PDB entry 4FVR | X-ray diffraction, 2.00 A resolution | chain A

[Chain A]
Molecule: Tyrosine-protein kinase JAK2
Source organism: Homo sapiens
Notes: EC 2.7.10.2; fragment: Jak2 pseudokinase domain
UniProtKB: O60674 (JAK2_HUMAN); residues 536-812 here = UniProt positions 536-812
Amino-acid sequence (289 residues; row label = number of the first residue in the row):
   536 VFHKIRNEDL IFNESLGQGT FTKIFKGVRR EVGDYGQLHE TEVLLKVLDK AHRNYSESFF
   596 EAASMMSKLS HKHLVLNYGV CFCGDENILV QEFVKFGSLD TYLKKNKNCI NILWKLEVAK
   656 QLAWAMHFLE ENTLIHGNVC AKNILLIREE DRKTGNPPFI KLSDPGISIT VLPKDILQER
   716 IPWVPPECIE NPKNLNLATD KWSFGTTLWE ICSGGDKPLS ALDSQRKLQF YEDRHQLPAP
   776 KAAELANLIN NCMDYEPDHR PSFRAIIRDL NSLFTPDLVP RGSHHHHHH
Disordered / not traced: 810-824
Differences from the reference sequence: engineered mutation Phe617 (Val in O60674), Ala777 (Trp in O60674), His794 (Phe in O60674); expression tag (813-824)
Bound ions: Mg2+: Asn678 (together with ATP)
Small-molecule neighbours: ATP (adenosine-5'-triphosphate): Leu551, Gln553, Gly554, Thr555, Thr557, Ile559, Leu579, Lys581, Val610, Gln626, Glu627, Phe628, Val629, Gly632, Ser633, Asn673, Lys677, Asn678, Leu680, Gly701, Arg715
UniProt features mapped onto this chain:
  - site: Asp710, Ile711 (Breakpoint for translocation to form PCM1-JAK2 fusion protein)
  - modified residue: Tyr570 (Phosphotyrosine)
  - natural variant: Phe537 to Lys539 (sequence variant, change not given here; In myeloproliferative disorder with erythrocytosis), His538 to Lys539 (sequence variant, change not given here; In myeloproliferative disorder with erythrocytosis), Lys539 (K539L: In myeloproliferative disorder with erythrocytosis), Lys607 (K607N: In AML), Phe617 (V617F: In PV, THCYT3 and AML; this construct carries the variant)
From the paper describing this entry:
  - conformationally variable residues (side-chain flip): Lys581, Phe594, Phe595
  - contacts within the chain: Phe594-Phe595 (pi stacking), Phe595-Phe617 (pi stacking)
  - post-translational modification sites: Tyr570
  - mutagenesis - F594A, F595A: unchanged signaling
  - mutagenesis - F594A/V617F, F595A/V617F, F595A/R683G: decreased signaling
  - mutagenesis - F595A/V617F: decreased stability (from molecular simulation)
  - mutagenesis - F739R: increased signaling

[Overview]
Bound to chain A: ATP. The paper reports that F594A/V617F, F595A/V617F and F595A/R683G reduce signaling; a
modification site at Tyr570; 6 substitutions were tested in all.
Chain A is Tyrosine-protein kinase JAK2 (Homo sapiens); the structure, Crystal structure of the Jak2
pseudokinase domain mutant V617F (Mg-ATP-bound form), was determined by X-ray diffraction (same publication as
4FVP and 4FVQ).
